PDB entry 7AFD | electron microscopy, 3.44 A resolution | chains C and J of the 9 polymer chains in the assembly

[Chain C]
Protein: 30S ribosomal protein S3
Source organism: Escherichia coli
Reference sequence: C3SQX2 (C3SQX2_ECOLX); residues 1-233 here = UniProt positions 1-233
Sequence (233 residues; each row starts with the number of its first residue):
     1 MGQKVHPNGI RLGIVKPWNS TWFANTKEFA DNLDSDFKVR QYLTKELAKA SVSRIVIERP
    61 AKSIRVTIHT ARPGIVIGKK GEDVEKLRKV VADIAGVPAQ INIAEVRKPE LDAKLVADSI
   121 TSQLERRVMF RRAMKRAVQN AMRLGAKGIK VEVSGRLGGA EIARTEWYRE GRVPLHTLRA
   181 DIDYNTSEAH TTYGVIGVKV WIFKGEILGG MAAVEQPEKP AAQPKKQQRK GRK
Disordered / not traced: 1, 213-233

[Chain J]
Protein: 30S ribosomal protein S10
Source organism: Escherichia coli
Reference sequence: C3SQT7 (C3SQT7_ECOLX); residues 1-103 here = UniProt positions 1-103
Sequence (103 residues; row label = number of the first residue in the row):
     1 MQNQRIRIRL KAFDHRLIDQ ATAEIVETAK RTGAQVRGPI PLPTRKERFT VLISPHVNKD
    61 ARDQYEIRTH LRLVDIVEPT EKTVDALMRL DLAAGVDVQI SLG
Disordered / not traced: 1-3, 103

[How chain C and chain J interact]
Pairs across the interface (10; chain C residue first):
  Thr21(C) - Ala94(J)
  Thr21(C) - Gly95(J)  hydrogen bond (backbone-backbone)
  Trp22(C) - Ala94(J)
  Phe23(C) - Phe13(J)  hydrophobic
  Phe23(C) - Ala94(J)  hydrogen bond (backbone-backbone)
  Phe23(C) - Gly95(J)
  Phe23(C) - Asp97(J)
  Glu58(C) - Ala94(J)
  Arg59(C) - Ala94(J)
  Pro60(C) - Ala94(J)
Also at the interface, not in a pair above, chain C (9 interface residues in all): Ala24, Asn25, Ala212
Also at the interface, not in a pair above, chain J (8 interface residues in all): Lys11, Arg16, Thr69, Val96

[In short]
The interface between chain C and chain J involves 9 residues on one side and 8 on the other, with 2 hydrogen
bonds. Backbone hydrogen bonds pair Thr21(C)-Gly95(J) and Phe23(C)-Ala94(J).
Here chain C is 30S ribosomal protein S3 and chain J is 30S ribosomal protein S10, both from Escherichia coli.
Entry 7AFD (Bacterial 30S ribosomal subunit assembly complex state A (head domain)) was determined by electron
microscopy together with 7AF3, 7AF5, 7AF8, 7AFA, 7AFH, 7AFI and 17 further entries from the same study.
